4MXD - chain A; structure by X-ray diffraction, 1.45 A resolution.

== Chain A ==
Molecule: 2-succinyl-6-hydroxy-2,4-cyclohexadiene-1-carboxylate synthase
Source organism: Escherichia coli
Notes: EC 4.2.99.20
UniProt: P37355 (MENH_ECOLI); residue numbers follow UniProt; this construct covers 1-252
Chain sequence (255 residues; row label = number of the first residue in the row; numbers below 1 keep their minus sign (Ser-2 is residue -2)):
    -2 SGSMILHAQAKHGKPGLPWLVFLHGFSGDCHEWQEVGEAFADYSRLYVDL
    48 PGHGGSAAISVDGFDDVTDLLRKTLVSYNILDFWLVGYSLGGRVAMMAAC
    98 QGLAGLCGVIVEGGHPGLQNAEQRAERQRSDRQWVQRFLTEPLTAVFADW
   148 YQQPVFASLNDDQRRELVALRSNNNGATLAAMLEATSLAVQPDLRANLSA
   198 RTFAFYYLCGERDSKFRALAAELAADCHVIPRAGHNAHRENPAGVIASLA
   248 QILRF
Sequence notes: expression tag (-2 to 0)
UniProt features mapped onto this chain:
  - mutagenesis: Ser86 (S86A: 1400-fold decrease in catalytic activity), Asp210 (D210A: Loss of activity), His232 (H232A: Loss of activity)
Cystine bridges: Cys206-Cys224
From the paper describing this entry:
  - conformationally variable residues (loop rearrangement, side-chain flip): Ser86, Ala221 to Cys224, His232
  - contacts within the chain: Val152-His232 (hydrophobic contact), Cys206-Cys224
  - mutagenesis - Y148A, Y148F, V152A, V152G, F153A (11-fold): decreased catalytic activity
  - mutagenesis - V152G/F153A: abolished catalytic activity
  - mutagenesis - W147A/Y148A: decreased stability
  - mutagenesis - H232A (KD = 46 +/- 2 mum): unchanged binding to SHCHC

== Overview ==
Curated annotation (UniProt) lists 3 mutagenesis sites. The paper reports that Y148A, Y148F and V152A, among
others, reduce catalytic activity; conformational variability at Ser86, Ala221 and His232; 8 substitutions
were tested in all.
Chain A is 2-succinyl-6-hydroxy-2,4-cyclohexadiene-1-carboxylate synthase (Escherichia coli); the structure,
1.45 angstronm crystal structure of E.coli 2-succinyl-6-hydroxy-2,4-cyclohexadiene-1-carboxylate synthase
(MenH), was determined by X-ray diffraction (same publication as 4MYD and 4MYS).
